4YA3 - chains A and B of the 30 polymer chains in the assembly; structure by X-ray diffraction, 2.70 A resolution.

[Chain A]
Name: Proteasome subunit alpha type-2
From: Saccharomyces cerevisiae S288c
Notes: EC 3.4.25.1
UniProt: P23639 (PSA2_YEAST); numbering as in UniProt (aligned over 1-250)
Sequence (250 residues; each row starts with the number of its first residue):
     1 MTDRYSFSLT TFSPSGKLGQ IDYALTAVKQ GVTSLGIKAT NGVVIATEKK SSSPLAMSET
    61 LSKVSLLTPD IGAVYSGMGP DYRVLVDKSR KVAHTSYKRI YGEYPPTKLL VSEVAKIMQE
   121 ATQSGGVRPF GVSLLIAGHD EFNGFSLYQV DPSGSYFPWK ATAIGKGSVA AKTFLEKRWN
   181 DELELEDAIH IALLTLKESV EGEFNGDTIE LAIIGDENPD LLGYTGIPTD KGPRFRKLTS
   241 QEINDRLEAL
Swiss-Prot annotation at these positions:
  - cross-link: Lys-108 (Glycyl lysine isopeptide (Lys-Gly) (interchain with G-Cter in ubiquitin))

[Chain B]
Name: Proteasome subunit alpha type-3
From: Saccharomyces cerevisiae S288c
Notes: EC 3.4.25.1
UniProt: P23638 (PSA3_YEAST); residues 0-257 here correspond to UniProt positions 1-258 (UniProt number = residue number + 1)
Sequence (258 residues; numbered 0 to 257; the number before each row is that of its first residue; numbering starts at 0):
     0 MGSRRYDSRT TIFSPEGRLY QVEYALESIS HAGTAIGIMA SDGIVLAAER KVTSTLLEQD
    60 TSTEKLYKLN DKIAVAVAGL TADAEILINT ARIHAQNYLK TYNEDIPVEI LVRRLSDIKQ
   120 GYTQHGGLRP FGVSFIYAGY DDRYGYQLYT SNPSGNYTGW KAISVGANTS AAQTLLQMDY
   180 KDDMKVDDAI ELALKTLSKT TDSSALTYDR LEFATIRKGA NDGEVYQKIF KPQEIKDILV
   240 KTGITKKDED EEADEDMK
Disordered / not traced: 0, 245-257
Swiss-Prot annotation at these positions:
  - cross-link (Glycyl lysine isopeptide (Lys-Gly)): Lys-99 (interchain with G-Cter in ubiquitin), Lys-198 (interchain with G-Cter in ubiquitin), Lys-230 (interchain with G-Cter in ubiquitin)

[How chain A and chain B interact]
Contacting residue pairs (62; chain A residue first):
  Arg-4(A) / Ser-2(B)  hydrogen bond (backbone-side chain)
  Tyr-5(A) / Ser-2(B)
  Tyr-5(A) / Tyr-5(B)
  Ser-6(A) / Gly-125(B)
  Ser-6(A) / Leu-127(B)
  Phe-7(A) / Ser-2(B)
  Phe-7(A) / Tyr-5(B)
  Phe-7(A) / Asp-6(B)
  Phe-7(A) / Gly-126(B)
  Ser-8(A) / Gly-126(B)  hydrogen bond (backbone-backbone)
  Ser-8(A) / Leu-127(B)
  Ser-8(A) / Arg-128(B)  hydrogen bond (side chain-backbone)
  Thr-10(A) / Arg-128(B)
  Thr-11(A) / Ser-7(B)
  Thr-11(A) / Thr-9(B)
  Thr-11(A) / Gln-20(B)
  Phe-12(A) / Gln-20(B)
  Phe-12(A) / Tyr-23(B)
  Phe-12(A) / Ala-24(B)  hydrophobic
  Phe-12(A) / Arg-128(B)
  Phe-12(A) / Pro-129(B)
  Phe-12(A) / Gly-131(B)
  Ser-13(A) / Tyr-23(B)
  Pro-14(A) / Tyr-23(B)  hydrophobic
  Pro-14(A) / Glu-26(B)
  Ser-15(A) / Glu-26(B)
  Gly-16(A) / Tyr-23(B)
  Gly-16(A) / Ser-27(B)  hydrogen bond (backbone-side chain)
  Leu-18(A) / Arg-128(B)
  Lys-38(A) / Glu-57(B)  salt bridge
  Ser-112(A) / Glu-84(B)
  Lys-116(A) / Ile-85(B)
  Gln-119(A) / Ala-81(B)
  Gln-119(A) / Asp-82(B)  hydrogen bond
  Gln-119(A) / Ile-85(B)
  Gln-119(A) / Arg-128(B)
  Thr-122(A) / Arg-128(B)  hydrogen bond (backbone-side chain)
  Gln-123(A) / Tyr-121(B)
  Gln-123(A) / Leu-127(B)
  Gln-123(A) / Arg-128(B)  hydrogen bond (side chain-backbone)
  Gln-123(A) / Pro-129(B)
  Gln-123(A) / Phe-130(B)
  Gly-125(A) / Leu-127(B)
  Ser-153(A) / Ala-81(B)
  Gly-154(A) / Ala-81(B)
  Ser-155(A) / Ala-81(B)
  Tyr-156(A) / Glu-84(B)  hydrogen bond
  Pro-158(A) / Leu-56(B)
  Pro-158(A) / Glu-57(B)  hydrogen bond (backbone-backbone)
  Pro-158(A) / Thr-60(B)
  Pro-158(A) / Ser-61(B)
  Trp-159(A) / Ser-53(B)
  Trp-159(A) / Leu-55(B)
  Trp-159(A) / Leu-56(B)
  Lys-160(A) / Thr-54(B)  hydrogen bond (side chain-backbone)
  Lys-160(A) / Leu-55(B)  hydrogen bond (backbone-backbone)
  Lys-160(A) / Leu-56(B)
  Lys-160(A) / Glu-57(B)
  Ala-161(A) / Leu-55(B)
  Leu-175(A) / Leu-55(B)
  Glu-176(A) / Thr-54(B)
  Glu-176(A) / Leu-55(B)
Interface residues without a listed pair, chain A (35 interface residues in all): Leu-9, Ser-124, Phe-157, Lys-172, Trp-179
Interface residues without a listed pair, chain B (32 interface residues in all): His-30, Leu-79, Thr-80

[Overview]
35 residues of chain A face 32 of chain B across their interface, with 11 hydrogen bonds and 1 salt bridge.
Polar pairs include Lys-38(A)/Glu-57(B), Arg-4(A)/Ser-2(B) and Ser-8(A)/Arg-128(B).
Chain A is Proteasome subunit alpha type-2 and chain B is Proteasome subunit alpha type-3, both from
Saccharomyces cerevisiae S288c; the structure, Yeast 20S proteasome beta2-H116N mutant in complex with
Ac-PAE-ep, was determined by X-ray diffraction, deposited together with 4Y69, 4Y6A, 4Y6V, 4Y6Z, 4Y70, 4Y74 and
34 further entries.
